PDB entry 8XAV | electron microscopy, 2.87 A resolution | chains E and J of the 18 polymer chains in the assembly

[Chain E]
Name: ATP-binding protein
Organism: Escherichia coli
UniProt: A0A9X9SUP5 (A0A9X9SUP5_ECOLX); numbering as in UniProt (aligned over 1-571)
Chain sequence (571 residues; row label = number of the first residue in the row):
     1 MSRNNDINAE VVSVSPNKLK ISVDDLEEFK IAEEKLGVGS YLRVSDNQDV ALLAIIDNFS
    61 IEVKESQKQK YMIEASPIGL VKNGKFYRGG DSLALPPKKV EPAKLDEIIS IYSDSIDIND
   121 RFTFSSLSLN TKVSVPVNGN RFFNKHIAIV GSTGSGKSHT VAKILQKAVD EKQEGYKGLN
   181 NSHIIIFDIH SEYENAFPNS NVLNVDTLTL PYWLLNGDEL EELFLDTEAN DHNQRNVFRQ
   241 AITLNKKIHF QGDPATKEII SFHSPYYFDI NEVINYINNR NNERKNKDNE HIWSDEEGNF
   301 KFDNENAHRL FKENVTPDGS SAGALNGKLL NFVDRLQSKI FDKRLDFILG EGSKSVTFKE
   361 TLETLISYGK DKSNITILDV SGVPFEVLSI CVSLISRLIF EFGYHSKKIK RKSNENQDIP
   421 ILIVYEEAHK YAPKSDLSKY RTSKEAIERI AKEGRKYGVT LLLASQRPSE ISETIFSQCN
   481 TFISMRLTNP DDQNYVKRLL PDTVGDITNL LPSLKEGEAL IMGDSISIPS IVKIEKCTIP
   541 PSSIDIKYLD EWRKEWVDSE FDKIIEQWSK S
Unresolved in the structure: 1-4, 569-571
From the paper describing this entry:
  - mutagenesis - K157A: decreased growth in response to phage lambda

[Chain J]
Name: DUF4297
Organism: Escherichia coli
UniProt: A0A9X9SUN3 (A0A9X9SUN3_ECOLX); residues 1-394 here = UniProt positions 1-394
Chain sequence (394 residues; row label = number of the first residue in the row):
     1 MDRSAVDTIR GYCYQVDKTI IEIFSLPQMD DSIDIECIED VDVYNDGHLT AIQCKYYEST
    61 DYNHSVISKP IRLMLSHFKD NKEKGANYYL YGHYKSGQEK LTLPLKVDFF KSNFLTYTEK
   121 KIKHEYHIEN GLTEEDLQAF LDRLVININA KSFDDQKKET IQIIKNHFQC EDYEAEHYLY
   181 SNAFRKTYDI SCNKKDRRIK KSDFVESINK SKVLFNIWFY QYEGRKEYLR KLKESFIRRS
   241 VNTSPYARFF ILEFQDKTDI KTVKDCIYKI QSNWSNLSKR TDRPYSPFLL FHGTSDANLY
   301 ELKNQLFNED LIFTDGYPFK GSVFTPKMLI EGFSNKEIHF QFINDIDDFN ETLNSINIRK
   361 EVYQFYTENC LDIPSQLPQV NIQVKDFADI KEIV
Unresolved in the structure: 1-150

[Chain E / chain J interface]
Residue-residue contacts (14; chain E residue first):
  Leu-26(E) with Arg-283(J)
  Glu-27(E) with Arg-283(J), hydrogen bond (backbone-side chain)
  Glu-28(E) with Tyr-246(J)
  Phe-29(E) with Asn-242(J); Thr-243(J); Ser-244(J); Pro-245(J); Arg-283(J)
  Glu-33(E) with Ser-240(J); Asn-242(J), hydrogen bond
  Val-63(E) with Arg-280(J)
  Lys-64(E) with Arg-280(J)
  Glu-65(E) with Lys-279(J), salt bridge; Arg-280(J)
Interface residues without a listed pair, chain E (9 interface residues in all): Gln-69
Interface residues without a listed pair, chain J (10 interface residues in all): Asp-282

[Overview]
Chain E and chain J form an interface of 9 and 10 residues respectively; the contacts include 2 hydrogen bonds
and 1 salt bridge. Among the polar pairs are Glu-65(E)/Lys-279(J), Glu-27(E)/Arg-283(J) and
Glu-33(E)/Asn-242(J). The paper reports that K157A of chain E reduces growth in response to phage lambda.
Here chain E is ATP-binding protein and chain J is DUF4297, both from Escherichia coli. Entry 8XAV (Cryo-EM
structure of an anti-phage defense complex) was determined by electron microscopy (same publication as 8XAU,
8XAW, 8XAX and 8XAY).
